PDB entry 8F9S | X-ray diffraction, 2.10 A resolution | chains H and P of the 3 polymer chains in the assembly

== Chain H ==
Molecule: Ky15.2 Antibody, heavy chain
Source organism: Mus musculus
Notes: antibody fragment or engineered binder
Sequence (226 residues; row label = number of the first residue in the row; a row labelled like 82A-82C holds insertion residues (82A, then the next letters in order)):
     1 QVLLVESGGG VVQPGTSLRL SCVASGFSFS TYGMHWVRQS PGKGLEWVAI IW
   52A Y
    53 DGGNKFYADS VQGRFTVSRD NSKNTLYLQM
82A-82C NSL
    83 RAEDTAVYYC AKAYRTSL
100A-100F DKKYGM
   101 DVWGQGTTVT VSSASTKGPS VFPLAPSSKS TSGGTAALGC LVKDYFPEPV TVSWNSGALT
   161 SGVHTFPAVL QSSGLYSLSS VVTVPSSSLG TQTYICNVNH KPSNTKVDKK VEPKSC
Disulfide bonds: Cys22-Cys92, Cys140-Cys196

== Chain P ==
Molecule: Circumsporozoite protein NDN peptide
UniProt: P08307 (CSP_PLAFW); residues 1-12 here correspond to UniProt positions 134-145 (UniProt number = residue number + 133)
Sequence (12 residues; each row starts with the number of its first residue):
     1 NANPNVDPNA NP
Unresolved in the structure: 1, 12

== How chain H and chain P interact ==
Contacting residue pairs - 28 pairs, chain H then chain P:
  Thr31(H) - Asn9(P)
  Thr31(H) - Ala10(P)  hydrogen bond (backbone-backbone)
  Tyr32(H) - Asn9(P)
  Gly33(H) - Pro8(P)  hydrogen bond (backbone-backbone)
  Gly33(H) - Asn9(P)  hydrogen bond (backbone-side chain)
  Ile50(H) - Pro4(P)
  Trp52(H) - Asn3(P)
  Trp52(H) - Pro4(P)
  Trp52(H) - Val6(P)  hydrophobic
  Trp52(H) - Asp7(P)
  Trp52(H) - Pro8(P)
  Tyr52A(H) - Pro8(P)  hydrogen bond (backbone-backbone)
  Tyr52A(H) - Asn9(P)
  Tyr52A(H) - Ala10(P)  hydrophobic
  Phe58(H) - Ala2(P)
  Phe58(H) - Pro4(P)  hydrophobic
  Ala95(H) - Pro8(P)  hydrophobic
  Ala95(H) - Asn9(P)
  Tyr96(H) - Asn9(P)  hydrogen bond (backbone-side chain)
  Arg97(H) - Asn9(P)
  Thr98(H) - Asp7(P)  hydrogen bond
  Thr98(H) - Asn9(P)  hydrogen bond
  Lys100B(H) - Asn5(P)
  Lys100B(H) - Val6(P)
  Lys100C(H) - Asn5(P)
  Tyr100D(H) - Asn5(P)  hydrogen bond (backbone-backbone)
  Tyr100D(H) - Val6(P)
  Tyr100D(H) - Asp7(P)
Interface residues without a listed pair, chain H (15 interface residues in all): Asn56
Interface residues without a listed pair, chain P (10 interface residues in all): Asn11

== Summary ==
15 residues of chain H and 10 residues of chain P are in contact; the contacts include 8 hydrogen bonds. Polar
pairs include Gly33(H)-Asn9(P), Tyr96(H)-Asn9(P) and Thr98(H)-Asp7(P).
Chain H is Ky15.2 Antibody, heavy chain (Mus musculus) and chain P is Circumsporozoite protein NDN peptide;
the structure, Crystal structure of Ky15.2 Fab in complex with circumsporozoite protein NDN peptide, was
determined by X-ray diffraction (same publication as 8F95, 8F9E, 8F9F, 8F9T, 8F9U, 8FA6 and 11 further
entries).
